PDB entry 9F7O | X-ray diffraction, 2.30 A resolution | chain A

== Chain A ==
Name: UPF0309 protein SCO4393
Source organism: Streptomyces coelicolor
UniProtKB: Q9K3V1 (Y4393_STRCO); residue numbers follow UniProt; this construct covers 1-251
Sequence (251 residues; row label = number of the first residue in the row):
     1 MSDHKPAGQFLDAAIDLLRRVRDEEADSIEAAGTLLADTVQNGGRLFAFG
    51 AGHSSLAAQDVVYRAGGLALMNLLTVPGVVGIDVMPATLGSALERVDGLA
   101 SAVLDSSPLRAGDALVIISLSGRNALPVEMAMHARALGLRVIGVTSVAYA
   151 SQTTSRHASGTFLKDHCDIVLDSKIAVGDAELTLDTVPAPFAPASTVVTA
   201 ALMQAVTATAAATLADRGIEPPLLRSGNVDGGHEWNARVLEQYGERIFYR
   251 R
Disordered / not traced: 1-3
From the paper describing this entry:
  - catalytic residues: Ser91, Glu94 (proposed by the authors, not directly observed)
  - mutagenesis - D179N: increased growth
  - mutagenesis - H53A, R64A, E94A, D179A: abolished catalytic activity on GlcNAc
  - mutagenesis - S91A, N228A: decreased catalytic activity on GlcNAc
  - mutagenesis - S54A, S119A, S121A: unchanged catalytic activity on GlcNAc

== Overview ==
The paper reports catalytic residues Ser91 and Glu94; H53A, R64A and E94A, among others, abolish catalytic
activity on GlcNAc; 10 substitutions were tested in all.
Chain A is UPF0309 protein SCO4393 (Streptomyces coelicolor); the structure, N-acetylglucosamine 6-phosphate
dehydratase: apo form of NagS, was determined by X-ray diffraction (same publication as 9EOL and 9F7V).
